2IIJ - chains A and B; structure by solution NMR.

== Chain A ==
Name: ASF1A protein
Organism: Homo sapiens
UniProtKB: Q6IA08 (Q6IA08_HUMAN); residues 1-156 here = UniProt positions 1-156
Chain sequence (158 residues; numbered -1 to 156; the number before each row is that of its first residue; numbers below 1 keep their minus sign (Gly-1 is residue -1)):
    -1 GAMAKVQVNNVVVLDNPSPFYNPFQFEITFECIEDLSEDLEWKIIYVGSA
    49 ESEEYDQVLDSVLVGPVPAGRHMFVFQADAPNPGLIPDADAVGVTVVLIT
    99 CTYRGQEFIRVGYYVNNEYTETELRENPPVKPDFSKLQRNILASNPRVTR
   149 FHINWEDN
Not modelled in the structure: -1 to 0
Construct notes: cloning artifact (-1 to 0)

== Chain B ==
Name: Histone H3
Organism: Homo sapiens
Chain sequence (18 residues; row label = number of the first residue in the row):
   118 GAMGKDIQLARRIRGERA
What the authors report for this chain:
  - mutagenesis - K122E: abolished growth
  - mutagenesis - R134E: unchanged growth
  - mutagenesis - R129E: decreased growth in response to hydroxyurea (HU)

== How chain A and chain B interact ==
Residue-residue contacts (41):
  Ile43(A) with Arg134(B)
  Val45(A) with Leu126(B)
  Ala48(A) with Lys122(B); Gln125(B); Leu126(B)
  Glu49(A) with Ala119(B); Lys122(B); Gln125(B)
  Glu51(A) with Gln125(B); Arg129(B)
  Glu52(A) with Arg129(B)
  Asp54(A) with Arg129(B); Arg134(B)
  Ala87(A) with Lys122(B)
  Asp88(A) with Lys122(B)
  Val92(A) with Lys122(B); Leu126(B)
  Thr93(A) with Leu126(B)
  Val94(A) with Leu126(B); Ile130(B)
  Leu96(A) with Arg129(B); Ile130(B); Arg134(B)
  Thr98(A) with Arg134(B)
  Glu105(A) with Arg134(B); Ala135(B)
  Arg108(A) with Arg129(B); Ile130(B); Arg131(B); Gly132(B); Glu133(B); Arg134(B); Ala135(B)
  Gly110(A) with Ile130(B)
  Tyr112(A) with Asp123(B); Leu126(B)
  Arg145(A) with Ile130(B); Arg131(B)
  Thr147(A) with Ile130(B); Arg131(B)
  Phe149(A) with Arg131(B)
Other interface residues (no listed pair), chain A (24 interface residues in all): Lys41, Ser50, Val56
From the paper, about this interface:
  - pairs named by the authors: Ala48(A)-Lys122(B) (hydrophobic contact), Asp54(A)-Arg129(B) (salt bridge), Asp88(A)-Lys122(B) (salt bridge), Val92(A)-Lys122(B) (hydrophobic contact), Val94(A)-Leu126(B) (hydrophobic contact), Val94(A)-Ile130(B) (hydrophobic contact), Glu105(A)-Arg134(B) (salt bridge)
  - interface residues, chain A: Val45(A), Val92(A), Leu96(A), Arg108(A), Tyr112(A)
  - hot spots on chain A (mutagenesis) - V94R: abolished binding to histone H3/H4 complex (citing earlier work)
  - hot spots on chain A (mutagenesis) - R108E: decreased binding to histone H3/H4 complex (citing earlier work)

== Overview ==
24 residues of chain A face 12 of chain B across their interface. The authors report hydrophobic contacts
between Ala48(A) and Lys122(B), Val92(A) and Lys122(B) and Val94(A) and Leu126(B) among others; salt bridges
between Asp54(A) and Arg129(B), Asp88(A) and Lys122(B) and Glu105(A) and Arg134(B). From the paper: K122E of
chain B abolishes growth; interface residues Val45(A), Val92(A) and Leu96(A) among others; 5 substitutions
were tested in all.
Here chain A is ASF1A protein and chain B is Histone H3, both from Homo sapiens. Entry 2IIJ (Structure of
human Asf1a in complex with histone H3) was determined by solution NMR.
